PDB entry 9EE8 | electron microscopy, 2.63 A resolution | chains B and C of the 5 polymer chains in the assembly

# Chain B
Molecule: Guanine nucleotide-binding protein G(I)/G(S)/G(T) subunit beta-1
Source organism: Homo sapiens
UniProtKB: P62873 (GBB1_HUMAN); numbering as in UniProt (aligned over 2-340)
Chain sequence (345 residues; row label = number of the first residue in the row; numbers below 1 keep their minus sign (Gly-4 is residue -4)):
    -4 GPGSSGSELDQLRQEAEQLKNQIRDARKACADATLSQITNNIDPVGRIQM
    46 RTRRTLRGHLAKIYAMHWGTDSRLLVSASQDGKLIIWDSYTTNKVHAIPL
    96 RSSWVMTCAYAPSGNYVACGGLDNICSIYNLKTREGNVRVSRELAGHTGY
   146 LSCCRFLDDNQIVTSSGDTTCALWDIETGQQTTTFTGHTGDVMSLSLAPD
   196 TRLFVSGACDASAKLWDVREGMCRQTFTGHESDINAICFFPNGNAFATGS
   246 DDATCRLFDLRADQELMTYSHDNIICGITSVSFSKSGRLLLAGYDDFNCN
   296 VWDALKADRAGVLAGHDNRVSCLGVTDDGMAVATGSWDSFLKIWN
Unresolved in the structure: -4 to 4
Disulfide bonds: Cys121-Cys149
Construct notes: expression tag (-4 to 1)
Curated features (UniProtKB/Swiss-Prot):
  - modified residue: Ser2 (N-acetylserine), His266 (Phosphohistidine)
  - natural variant: Leu30 (L30F: In MRD42; uncertain significance), Arg52 (R52G: In MRD42), Gly64 (G64V: In MRD42), Asp76 (D76E: In MRD42; D76G: In MRD42), Gly77 (G77S: In MRD42), Lys78 (K78R: In MRD42), Ile80 (I80N: In MRD42; I80T: In MRD42), His91 (H91R: In MRD42; uncertain significance), Ala92 (A92T: In MRD42), Pro94 (P94S: In MRD42), Leu95 (L95P: In MRD42), Arg96 (R96L: In MRD42), 5 further natural variant entries in UniProt

# Chain C
Molecule: Guanine nucleotide-binding protein G(I)/G(S)/G(O) subunit gamma-2
Source organism: Homo sapiens
UniProtKB: P59768 (GBG2_HUMAN); numbering as in UniProt (aligned over 1-71)
Chain sequence (71 residues; numbered 1 to 71; the number before each row is that of its first residue):
     1 MASNNTASIAQARKLVEQLKMEANIDRIKVSKAAADLMAYCEAHAKEDPL
    51 LTPVPASENPFREKKFFCAIL
Unresolved in the structure: 1-10, 63-71
Curated features (UniProtKB/Swiss-Prot):
  - modified residue: Ala2 (N-acetylalanine), Cys68 (Cysteine methyl ester)
  - lipidation: Cys68 (S-geranylgeranyl cysteine)

# How chain B and chain C interact
Pairs across the interface (50):
  Cys25(B) - Lys29(C)
  Cys25(B) - Val30(C)  hydrogen bond (backbone-backbone)
  Asp27(B) - Ser31(C)
  Ala28(B) - Val30(C)
  Ala28(B) - Ser31(C)
  Leu30(B) - Ala34(C)  hydrophobic
  Ile33(B) - Ser31(C)
  Ile33(B) - Ala34(C)  hydrophobic
  Ile33(B) - Ala35(C)
  Ile33(B) - Met38(C)
  Thr34(B) - Met38(C)
  Ile37(B) - Met38(C)  hydrophobic
  Val40(B) - Leu51(C)  hydrophobic
  Met45(B) - Leu50(C)  hydrophobic
  Arg48(B) - Phe61(C)
  Arg49(B) - Pro60(C)  hydrogen bond (side chain-backbone)
  Arg49(B) - Phe61(C)  hydrogen bond (side chain-backbone)
  Ser84(B) - Arg62(C)
  Tyr85(B) - Pro60(C)  hydrophobic
  Tyr85(B) - Arg62(C)
  Cys218(B) - Gln18(C)  hydrogen bond (backbone-side chain)
  Pro236(B) - Tyr40(C)
  Asn237(B) - Tyr40(C)
  Asp254(B) - Ala33(C)
  Arg256(B) - Arg27(C)
  Arg256(B) - Ile28(C)  hydrogen bond (backbone-backbone)
  Arg256(B) - Asp36(C)  salt bridge
  Ala257(B) - Ile28(C)
  Asp258(B) - Arg27(C)  salt bridge
  Gln259(B) - Val30(C)
  Leu261(B) - Val30(C)  hydrophobic
  Lys280(B) - Glu47(C)
  Ser281(B) - Tyr40(C)
  Ser281(B) - Cys41(C)
  Ser281(B) - His44(C)
  Ser281(B) - Asp48(C)
  Gly282(B) - Cys41(C)  hydrogen bond (backbone-side chain)
  Arg283(B) - Cys41(C)
  Arg283(B) - Leu51(C)
  Leu300(B) - Met38(C)  hydrophobic
  Leu300(B) - Cys41(C)  hydrophobic
  Gly324(B) - Pro49(C)
  Met325(B) - Pro49(C)  hydrophobic
  Met325(B) - Glu58(C)
  Met325(B) - Asn59(C)
  Met325(B) - Pro60(C)
  Ala326(B) - Arg62(C)
  Val327(B) - Leu50(C)  hydrophobic
  Ile338(B) - Arg62(C)
  Asn340(B) - Leu50(C)
Interface residues without a listed pair, chain B (46 interface residues in all): Leu7, Ala11, Leu14, Ala21, Arg22, Ala26, Ile43, Arg219, Phe235, Ser279, Leu284, Val320, Asp323
Interface residues without a listed pair, chain C (28 interface residues in all): Ala12, Leu19, Glu22, Asp26

# Overview
Chain B and chain C form an interface of 46 and 28 residues respectively, with 6 hydrogen bonds and 2 salt
bridges. Polar pairs include Arg256(B)-Asp36(C), Asp258(B)-Arg27(C) and Arg49(B)-Pro60(C).
Here chain B is Guanine nucleotide-binding protein G(I)/G(S)/G(T) subunit beta-1 and chain C is Guanine
nucleotide-binding protein G(I)/G(S)/G(O) subunit gamma-2, both from Homo sapiens. Entry 9EE8 (Cryo-EM
structure of the adenosine A2A receptor intermediate bound to a miniGs heterotrimer) was determined by
electron microscopy together with 9EE9 and 9EEA from the same study.
